8W4U - chains D and G of the 8 polymer chains in the assembly; structure by electron microscopy, 3.30 A resolution.

[Chain D (and G)]
Protein: Potassium voltage-gated channel subfamily KQT member 2
Source organism: Homo sapiens
Notes: chain G of this document is another copy of the same molecule, construct and numbering; everything in this record applies to it too
UniProtKB: O43526 (KCNQ2_HUMAN); residue numbers follow UniProt; this construct covers 64-702
Amino-acid sequence (656 residues; row label = number of the first residue in the row):
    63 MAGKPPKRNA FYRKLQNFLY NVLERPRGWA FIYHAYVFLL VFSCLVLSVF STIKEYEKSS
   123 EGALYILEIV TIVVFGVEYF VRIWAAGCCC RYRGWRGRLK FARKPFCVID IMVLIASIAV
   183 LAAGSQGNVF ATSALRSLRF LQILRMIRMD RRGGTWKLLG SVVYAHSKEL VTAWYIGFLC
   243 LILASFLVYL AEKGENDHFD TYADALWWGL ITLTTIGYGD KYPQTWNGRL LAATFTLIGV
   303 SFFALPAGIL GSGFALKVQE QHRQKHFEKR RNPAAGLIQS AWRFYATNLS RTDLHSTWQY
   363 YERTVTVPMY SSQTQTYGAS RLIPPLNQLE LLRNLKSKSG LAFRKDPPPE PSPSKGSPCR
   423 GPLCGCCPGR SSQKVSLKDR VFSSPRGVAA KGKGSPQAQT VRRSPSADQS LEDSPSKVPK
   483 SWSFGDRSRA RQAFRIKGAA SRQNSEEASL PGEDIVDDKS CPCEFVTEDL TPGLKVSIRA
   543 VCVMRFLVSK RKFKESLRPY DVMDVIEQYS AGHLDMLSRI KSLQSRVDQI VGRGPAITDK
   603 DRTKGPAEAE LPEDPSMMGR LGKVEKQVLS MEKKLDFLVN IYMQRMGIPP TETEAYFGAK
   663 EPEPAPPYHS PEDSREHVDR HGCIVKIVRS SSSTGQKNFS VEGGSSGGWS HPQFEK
Not modelled in the structure: 63-69, 185-194, 368-534, 601-718
Construct notes: initiating methionine (63); expression tag (703-718)
Residues lining bound ligands:
  - 9MF (methyl N-[4-[(4-fluorophenyl)methyl-prop-2-ynyl-amino]-2,6-dimethyl-phenyl]carbamate), molecule 1: Ala235, Trp236, Gly239, Phe240, Leu243, Phe304, Phe305, Pro308, Leu312
  - 9MF, molecule 2: Leu299, Ile300, Ser303, Phe304
  - PIO ([(2R)-2-octanoyloxy-3-[oxidanyl-[(1R,2R,3S,4R,5R,6S)-2,3,6-tris(oxidanyl)-4,5-diphosphonooxy-cyclohexyl]oxy-phosphoryl]oxy-propyl] octanoate), molecule 1: Arg87, Phe93, Phe100, Met211, Asp212, Arg214, Thr217, Lys327
  - PIO, molecule 2: Ser229, Lys230, Val233, Trp236, Tyr237
What the authors report for this chain:
  - binding site for PIO: Lys327

[How chain D and chain G interact]
Pairs across the interface - 79 pairs, chain D then chain G:
  Leu107(D) - Ile244(G)  hydrophobic
  Val111(D) - Tyr264(G)  hydrophobic
  Val111(D) - Ala265(G)  hydrophobic
  Thr114(D) - Thr263(G)
  Thr114(D) - Tyr264(G)
  Ile115(D) - Ala265(G)  hydrophobic
  Arg198(D) - Phe248(G)
  Arg201(D) - Phe248(G)
  Phe202(D) - Phe248(G)  hydrophobic
  Ile205(D) - Ile244(G)  hydrophobic
  Ile205(D) - Phe248(G)  hydrophobic
  Met208(D) - Tyr237(G)
  Ile209(D) - Tyr237(G)
  Ile209(D) - Leu241(G)  hydrophobic
  Thr217(D) - Thr234(G)  hydrogen bond (backbone-side chain)
  Thr217(D) - Tyr237(G)
  Trp218(D) - Tyr237(G)
  Trp218(D) - Ile238(G)  hydrophobic
  Trp218(D) - Leu241(G)  hydrophobic
  Leu220(D) - Lys230(G)
  Leu220(D) - Thr234(G)
  Leu221(D) - Phe304(G)  hydrophobic
  Ala265(D) - Trp288(G)
  Asp266(D) - Trp288(G)
  Asp266(D) - Arg291(G)
  Trp269(D) - Pro285(G)  hydrophobic
  Trp269(D) - Arg291(G)
  Leu272(D) - Ala295(G)  hydrophobic
  Thr276(D) - Thr277(G)
  Thr277(D) - Thr277(G)
  Ile278(D) - Thr274(G)
  Ile278(D) - Thr277(G)
  Ile278(D) - Ile278(G)
  Ile278(D) - Gly279(G)
  Ile278(D) - Thr298(G)
  Gly279(D) - Gly279(G)
  Tyr280(D) - Trp270(G)
  Tyr280(D) - Thr274(G)
  Tyr280(D) - Tyr280(G)
  Tyr280(D) - Gly281(G)
  Tyr280(D) - Lys283(G)
  Tyr280(D) - Tyr284(G)  hydrophobic
  Asp282(D) - Tyr284(G)
  Lys283(D) - Arg291(G)
  Ala309(D) - Ser303(G)
  Ala309(D) - Ala306(G)  hydrophobic
  Ala309(D) - Leu307(G)
  Leu312(D) - Leu307(G)  hydrophobic
  Gly313(D) - Leu307(G)
  Phe316(D) - Glu231(G)
  Phe316(D) - Thr234(G)
  Phe316(D) - Leu307(G)  hydrophobic
  Ala317(D) - Glu231(G)
  Val320(D) - Glu231(G)
  Gln323(D) - Lys230(G)
  Pro561(D) - Met565(G)  hydrophobic
  Asp563(D) - Met565(G)
  Val564(D) - Val564(G)  hydrophobic
  Val564(D) - Met565(G)  hydrophobic
  Val567(D) - Met565(G)  hydrophobic
  Val567(D) - Ile568(G)  hydrophobic
  Ile568(D) - Ile568(G)  hydrophobic
  Tyr571(D) - Tyr571(G)
  Tyr571(D) - His575(G)
  Met578(D) - His575(G)
  Met578(D) - Met578(G)  hydrophobic
  Met578(D) - Leu579(G)  hydrophobic
  Met578(D) - Ile582(G)  hydrophobic
  Arg581(D) - Lys583(G)
  Arg581(D) - Gln586(G)
  Leu585(D) - Leu585(G)  hydrophobic
  Leu585(D) - Gln586(G)
  Leu585(D) - Val589(G)  hydrophobic
  Arg588(D) - Val589(G)
  Arg588(D) - Asp590(G)  salt bridge
  Arg588(D) - Val593(G)
  Gln591(D) - Val593(G)
  Arg595(D) - Gly596(G)
  Ile599(D) - Thr600(G)
Other interface residues (no listed pair), chain D (53 interface residues in all): Phe104, Asp212, Gly216, Phe305, Gln321, His575, Ile582, Ile592
Other interface residues (no listed pair), chain G (58 interface residues in all): Phe240, Leu245, Tyr251, Leu252, Leu268, Ala294, Leu299, Val302, Ile311, Leu318, Ser572, Ile592, Arg595

[Summary]
Chain D and chain G form an interface of 53 and 58 residues respectively, with 1 hydrogen bond and 1 salt
bridge. Among the polar pairs are Arg588(D)-Asp590(G) and Thr217(D)-Thr234(G). Chain D binds compound 9MF and
compound PIO. From the paper: a binding site for PIO at Lys327(D).
Chain D and chain G are both Potassium voltage-gated channel subfamily KQT member 2 (Homo sapiens); the
structure, human KCNQ2-CaM in complex with PIP2 and HN37, was determined by electron microscopy (same
publication as 8J00, 8J01, 8J02, 8J03, 8J04 and 8J05).
